PDB entry 3U61 | X-ray diffraction, 3.20 A resolution | chains D and I of the 10 polymer chains in the assembly

== Chain D ==
Molecule: DNA polymerase accessory protein 44
From: Enterobacteria phage T4
UniProt: P04526 (DPA44_BPT4); residues 1-319 here = UniProt positions 1-319
Chain sequence (324 residues; numbered -4 to 319; the number before each row is that of its first residue; numbers below 1 keep their minus sign (Gly-4 is residue -4)):
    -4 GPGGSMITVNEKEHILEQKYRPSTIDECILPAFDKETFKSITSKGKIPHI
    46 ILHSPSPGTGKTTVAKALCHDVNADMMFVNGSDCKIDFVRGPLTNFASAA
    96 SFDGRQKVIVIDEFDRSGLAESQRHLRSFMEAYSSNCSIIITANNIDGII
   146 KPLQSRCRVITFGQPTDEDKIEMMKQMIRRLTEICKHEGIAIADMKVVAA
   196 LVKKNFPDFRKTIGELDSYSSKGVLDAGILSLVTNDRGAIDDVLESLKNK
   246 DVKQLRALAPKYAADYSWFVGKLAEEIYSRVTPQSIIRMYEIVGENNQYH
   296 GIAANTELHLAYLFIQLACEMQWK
Disordered / not traced: -4 to -1
Sequence notes: expression tag (-4 to 0)
Ion coordination: Mg2+: Thr57, Glu108 (together with 08T)
Ligand contacts:
  - 08T ([[[(2R,3S,4R,5R)-5-(6-aminopurin-9-yl)-3,4-bis(oxidanyl)oxolan-2-yl]methoxy-oxidanyl-phosphoryl]oxy-oxidanyl-phosphoryl]oxy-tris(fluoranyl)beryllium), molecule 1: Glu12, Gln13, Tyr15, Arg16, Pro17, Cys23, Ile24, Leu25, Pro52, Gly53, Thr54, Gly55, Lys56, Thr57, Thr58, Glu108, Asn139, Arg175, Phe204, Arg205, Ile208
  - 08T, molecule 2: Glu126, Pro147, Arg151
UniProt features mapped onto this chain:
  - binding site (ATP): Glu12 to Tyr15, Ile24, Gly53 to Thr58, Arg205
From the paper describing this entry:
  - allosteric site: Lys80 (proposed by the authors, not directly observed)

== Chain I ==
Molecule: Template DNA strand
Sequence (20 nucleotides; each row starts with the number of its first residue; numbers below 1 keep their minus sign (DT-9 is residue -9)):
    -9 TTTTTTTTTTGGTGTCTACG
Disordered / not traced: -9 to 0, 9-10

== Chain D / chain I interface ==
Residue-residue contacts (10):
  Lys80(D) with DG4(I), salt bridge to the phosphate; DT5(I), phosphate contact
  Ile81(D) with DT5(I), hydrogen bond to the phosphate; DC6(I), phosphate contact
  Arg85(D) with DC6(I), salt bridge to the phosphate
  Arg111(D) with DT3(I), hydrogen bond to the phosphate; DG4(I), salt bridge to the phosphate
  Gly113(D) with DG4(I), sugar contact
  Glu116(D) with DT5(I), sugar contact
  Ser117(D) with DT5(I), phosphate contact
Also at the interface, not in a pair above, chain D (9 interface residues in all): Ser77, Leu114

== Summary ==
9 residues of chain D face 4 of chain I across their interface; the contacts include 2 hydrogen bonds and 3
salt bridges. Polar contacts include Ile81(D)-DT5(I), Arg111(D)-DT3(I) and Lys80(D)-DG4(I). Chain D binds
compound 08T. Curated annotation (UniProt) lists 12 ATP-binding residues on chain D. From the paper: an
allosteric site at Lys80(D).
Chain D is DNA polymerase accessory protein 44 (Enterobacteria phage T4) and chain I is Template DNA strand;
the structure, Structure of T4 Bacteriophage Clamp Loader Bound To Closed Clamp, DNA and ATP Analog and ADP,
was determined by X-ray diffraction, deposited together with 3U5Z and 3U60.
